7QCZ - chain A; structure by X-ray diffraction, 1.85 A resolution.

[Chain A]
Name: Orange carotenoid-binding protein
From: Planktothrix agardhii
Reference sequence: A0A1J1JHR9 (A0A1J1JHR9_PLAAG); residues 1-319 here = UniProt positions 1-319
Amino-acid sequence (319 residues; numbered 1 to 319; the number before each row is that of its first residue):
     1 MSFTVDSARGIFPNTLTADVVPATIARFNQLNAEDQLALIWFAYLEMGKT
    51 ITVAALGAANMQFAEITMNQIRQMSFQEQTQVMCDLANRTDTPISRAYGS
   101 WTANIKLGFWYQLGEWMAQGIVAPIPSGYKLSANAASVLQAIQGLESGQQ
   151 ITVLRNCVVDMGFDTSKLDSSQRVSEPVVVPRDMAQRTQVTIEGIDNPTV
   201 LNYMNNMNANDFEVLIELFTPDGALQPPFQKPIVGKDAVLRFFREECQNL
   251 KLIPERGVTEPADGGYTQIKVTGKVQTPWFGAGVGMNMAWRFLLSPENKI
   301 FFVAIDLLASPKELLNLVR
Unresolved in the structure: 1, 166-174
Ligand contacts: beta,beta-carotene-4,4'-dione (45D): Leu37, Ile40, Trp41, Tyr44, Ile51, Leu107, Trp110, Tyr111, Gly114, Met117, Ile151, Thr152, Leu154, Arg155, Val158, Met161, Tyr203, Met207, Leu225, Pro227, Pro228, Phe242, Phe243, Cys247, Leu250, Leu252, Val275, Thr277, Trp279, Phe280, Met286, Met288, Trp290, Ile305
What the authors report for this chain:
  - binding site for beta,beta-carotene-4,4'-dione: Tyr203, Trp290
  - contacts within the chain: Asn104-Trp279 (hydrogen bond), Arg155-Glu246 (salt bridge)
  - self-association interface (contacts with another copy of this molecule); pairs are residue here / residue on that copy: Asp6-Thr90 (hydrogen bond), Arg9-Gln30, Arg9-Leu31, Asn14-Ala133 (hydrogen bond), Thr15-Asn134, Thr17-Asn134, Asp19-Arg27 (salt bridge)
  - conformationally variable residues (side-chain flip): Tyr44

[Summary]
Bound to chain A: beta,beta-carotene-4,4'-dione. The paper reports a binding site for
beta,beta-carotene-4,4'-dione at Tyr203 and Trp290; conformational variability at Tyr44.
Chain A is Orange carotenoid-binding protein (Planktothrix agardhii); the structure, Structure of the orange
carotenoid protein from Planktothrix agardhii binding canthaxanthin in the C2 space group, was determined by
X-ray diffraction, deposited together with 7QD0, 7QD1 and 7QD2.
